Entry 5N62 (X-ray diffraction, 1.80 A resolution); this record covers chains A and B.

# Chain A (and B)
Molecule: Transthyretin
From: Homo sapiens
Notes: chain B of this document is another copy of the same molecule, construct and numbering; everything in this record applies to it too
UniProtKB: P02766 (TTHY_HUMAN); residues 10-126 here correspond to UniProt positions 30-146 (UniProt number = residue number + 20)
Sequence (117 residues; each row starts with the number of its first residue):
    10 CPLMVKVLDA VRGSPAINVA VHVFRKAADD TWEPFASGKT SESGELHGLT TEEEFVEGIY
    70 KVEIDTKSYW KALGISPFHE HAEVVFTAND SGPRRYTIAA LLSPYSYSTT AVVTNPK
Disordered / not traced: 126
Bound ions: Mn2+: Glu66, Asp99
Curated features (UniProtKB/Swiss-Prot):
  - binding site (L-thyroxine): Lys15, Glu54, Ser117
  - modified residue: Cys10 (Sulfocysteine), Glu42 (4-carboxyglutamate), Ser52 (Phosphoserine)
  - glycosylation: Asn98 (N-linked (GlcNAc...) asparagine)
Reported in the primary citation:
  - Mn2+ coordination: Glu66, Asn98, Asp99

# Interface between chain A and chain B
Residue-residue contacts - 44 pairs, chain A then chain B:
  Phe87(A) with Phe95(B), hydrophobic; Tyr105(B), hydrophobic; Ile107(B), hydrophobic; Ala120(B), hydrophobic; Val122(B), hydrophobic
  His88(A) with Val93(B); Val94(B); Thr118(B)
  Glu89(A) with Val94(B), hydrogen bond (backbone-backbone); Phe95(B); Thr96(B), hydrogen bond
  His90(A) with Val94(B)
  Glu92(A) with Lys70(B), salt bridge; Glu92(B); Val94(B); Tyr116(B), hydrogen bond (backbone-side chain)
  Val93(A) with His88(B)
  Val94(A) with His88(B); Glu89(B), hydrogen bond (backbone-backbone); His90(B)
  Phe95(A) with Phe87(B), hydrophobic; Glu89(B)
  Thr96(A) with Glu89(B), hydrogen bond
  Tyr105(A) with Phe87(B), hydrophobic
  Ile107(A) with Phe87(B), hydrophobic
  Tyr114(A) with Thr119(B); Ala120(B), hydrogen bond (backbone-backbone); Val122(B), hydrophobic
  Ser115(A) with Thr118(B), hydrogen bond (side chain-backbone); Thr119(B), hydrogen bond
  Tyr116(A) with Glu92(B), hydrogen bond (side chain-backbone); Ser117(B); Thr118(B), hydrogen bond (backbone-backbone)
  Ser117(A) with Tyr116(B); Ser117(B)
  Thr118(A) with His88(B); Ser115(B), hydrogen bond (backbone-side chain); Tyr116(B), hydrogen bond (backbone-backbone)
  Thr119(A) with Tyr114(B); Ser115(B), hydrogen bond
  Ala120(A) with Phe87(B), hydrophobic; Tyr114(B), hydrogen bond (backbone-backbone)
  Val122(A) with Phe87(B), hydrophobic; Tyr114(B), hydrophobic
Interface residues without a listed pair, chain A (21 interface residues in all): Ile68, Lys76
Interface residues without a listed pair, chain B (22 interface residues in all): Ile68, Lys76

# Overview
The interface between chain A and chain B involves 21 residues on one side and 22 on the other; the contacts
include 14 hydrogen bonds and 1 salt bridge. Among the polar pairs are Glu92(A)-Lys70(B), Glu89(A)-Thr96(B)
and Glu92(A)-Tyr116(B). UniProt lists 3 L-thyroxine-binding residues on chain A. The paper reports Mn2+
coordination by Glu66(A), Asn98(A) and Asp99(A).
Chain A and chain B are both Transthyretin (Homo sapiens); the structure, Human TTR crystals soaked in
manganese chloride, was determined by X-ray diffraction, deposited together with 5N7C and 5N5Q.
